PDB entry 7GV0 | X-ray diffraction, 1.75 A resolution | chains A and D

# Chain A
Molecule: B-cell lymphoma 6 protein
Source organism: Homo sapiens
UniProt: P41182 (BCL6_HUMAN); numbering as in UniProt (aligned over 5-129)
Amino-acid sequence (128 residues; numbered 2 to 129; the number before each row is that of its first residue):
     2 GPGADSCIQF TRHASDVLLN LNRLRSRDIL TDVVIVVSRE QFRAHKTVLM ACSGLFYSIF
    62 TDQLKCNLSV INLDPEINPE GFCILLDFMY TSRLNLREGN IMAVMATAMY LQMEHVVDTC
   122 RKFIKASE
Unresolved in the structure: 2-5
Sequence notes: expression tag (2-4)
Residues lining bound ligands: A1ACA (5-[(5-bromo-2-chloropyrimidin-4-yl)amino]-1,3-dihydro-2H-indol-2-one): Asn21, Arg24, Leu25, Met51, Ala52, Cys53, Ser54, Gly55, Tyr58, Gln113, Met114, Glu115
UniProt features mapped onto this chain:
  - mutagenesis: Asn21 (N21K: Abolishes interaction with NCOR2 and HDAC2, no effect on interaction with CTBP1 and transcriptional autoinhibition; when associated with A-116 and 376-Q--Q-379), Ser59 (S59A: Abolished ubiquitination by the SCF(FBXL17) complex), His116 (H116A: Abolishes interaction with NCOR2 and HDAC2, no effect on interaction with CTBP1 and transcriptional autoinhibition; when associated with K-21 and 376-Q--Q-379)

# Chain D
Molecule: WVIP tetrapeptide
Amino-acid sequence (6 residues; row label = number of the first residue in the row; numbering starts at 0):
     0 XWVIPA
Modified positions: ACE (acetyl group) at position 0

# Interface between chain A and chain D
Residue-residue contacts (11):
  Cys8(A) with Pro4(D)
  Ile9(A) with Trp1(D), hydrophobic; Val2(D)
  Gln10(A) with ACE_0(D); Trp1(D); Val2(D), hydrogen bond (backbone-backbone); Pro4(D)
  Phe11(A) with ACE_0(D); Trp1(D)
  Thr12(A) with ACE_0(D), hydrogen bond (backbone-backbone); Val2(D)
Interface residues without a listed pair, chain D (5 interface residues in all): Ile3

# Overview
Chain A and chain D each contribute 5 residues to their interface, with 2 hydrogen bonds. Main-chain hydrogen
bonds include Gln10(A)-Val2(D) and Thr12(A)-ACE_0(D). Chain A binds compound A1ACA. UniProt lists 3
mutagenesis sites on chain A.
Chain A is B-cell lymphoma 6 protein (Homo sapiens) and chain D is WVIP tetrapeptide; the structure, Crystal
Structure of B-cell lymphoma 6 protein BTB domain in complex with ligand 2 at 11.25 ..., was determined by
X-ray diffraction, deposited together with 7GUD, 7GUE, 7GUF, 7GUG, 7GUH, 7GUI and 126 further entries.
